7MTB - chains H and L of the 4 polymer chains in the assembly; structure by electron microscopy, 4.00 A resolution.

Chain H:
Molecule: Fab6 heavy chain
From: Homo sapiens
Amino-acid sequence (234 residues; each row starts with the number of its first residue):
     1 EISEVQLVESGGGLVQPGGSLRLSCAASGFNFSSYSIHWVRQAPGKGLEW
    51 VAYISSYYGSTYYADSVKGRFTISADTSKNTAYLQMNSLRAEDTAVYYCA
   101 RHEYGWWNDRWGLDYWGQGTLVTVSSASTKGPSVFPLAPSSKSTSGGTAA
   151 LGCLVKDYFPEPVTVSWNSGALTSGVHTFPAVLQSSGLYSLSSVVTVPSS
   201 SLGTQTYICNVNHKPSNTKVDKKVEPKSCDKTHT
Unresolved in the structure: 1-3, 229-234
Disulfides: Cys25-Cys99, Cys153-Cys209

Chain L:
Molecule: Fab6 light chain
From: Homo sapiens
Amino-acid sequence (216 residues; numbered 1 to 216; the number before each row is that of its first residue):
     1 SDIQMTQSPSSLSASVGDRVTITCRASQSVSSAVAWYQQKPGKAPKLLIY
    51 SASSLYSGVPSRFSGSRSGTDFTLTISSLQPEDFATYYCQQSSWYGPFTF
   101 GQGTKVEIKRTVAAPSVFIFPPSDSQLKSGTASVVCLLNNFYPREAKVQW
   151 KVDNALQSGNSQESVTEQDSKDSTYSLSSTLTLSKADYEKHKVYACEVTH
   201 QGLSSPVTKSFNRGEC
Unresolved in the structure: 1, 216
Disulfides: Cys24-Cys89, Cys136-Cys196

How chain H and chain L interact:
Pairs across the interface - 89 pairs, chain H then chain L:
  His38(H) - Phe98(L)
  Gln42(H) - Gln39(L)
  Gln42(H) - Lys43(L)  hydrogen bond (side chain-backbone)
  Gln42(H) - Pro45(L)
  Lys46(H) - Gln39(L)
  Gly47(H) - Tyr88(L)
  Leu48(H) - Gln39(L)
  Leu48(H) - Pro45(L)  hydrophobic
  Leu48(H) - Phe100(L)
  Glu49(H) - Phe100(L)
  Trp50(H) - Pro97(L)  hydrophobic
  Trp50(H) - Phe98(L)
  Tyr53(H) - Trp94(L)
  Tyr62(H) - Asp2(L)
  Asp65(H) - Asp2(L)
  Tyr98(H) - Lys43(L)
  Tyr98(H) - Ala44(L)
  Tyr98(H) - Pro45(L)
  His102(H) - Phe98(L)
  Tyr104(H) - Trp94(L)
  Gly105(H) - Trp94(L)
  Asn108(H) - Trp94(L)
  Asn108(H) - Tyr95(L)  hydrogen bond
  Arg110(H) - Val30(L)
  Arg110(H) - Ser31(L)
  Arg110(H) - Ala33(L)
  Arg110(H) - Ser92(L)
  Arg110(H) - Ser93(L)
  Arg110(H) - Trp94(L)
  Arg110(H) - Tyr95(L)
  Trp111(H) - Tyr50(L)  hydrophobic
  Trp111(H) - Ser92(L)  hydrogen bond (backbone-side chain)
  Gly112(H) - Ala35(L)
  Gly112(H) - Tyr37(L)
  Gly112(H) - Tyr50(L)
  Gly112(H) - Gln90(L)
  Leu113(H) - Tyr37(L)  hydrogen bond (backbone-side chain)
  Leu113(H) - Leu47(L)
  Leu113(H) - Gln90(L)
  Asp114(H) - Leu47(L)
  Asp114(H) - Tyr56(L)  hydrogen bond (backbone-side chain)
  Tyr115(H) - Tyr56(L)  hydrogen bond
  Trp116(H) - Tyr37(L)
  Trp116(H) - Pro45(L)
  Trp116(H) - Phe100(L)  hydrophobic
  Gly117(H) - Ala44(L)
  Phe135(H) - Ser125(L)
  Phe135(H) - Gln126(L)
  Phe135(H) - Ser129(L)
  Pro136(H) - Ser123(L)  hydrogen bond (backbone-side chain)
  Leu137(H) - Phe120(L)  hydrophobic
  Leu137(H) - Val135(L)  hydrophobic
  Ala138(H) - Phe120(L)
  Ala138(H) - Pro121(L)
  Ser140(H) - Ile119(L)  hydrogen bond (side chain-backbone)
  Lys142(H) - Glu215(L)  salt bridge
  Ser143(H) - Ile119(L)
  Ser143(H) - Lys209(L)
  Ser143(H) - Ser210(L)  hydrogen bond (side chain-backbone)
  Thr144(H) - Val117(L)  hydrogen bond (side chain-backbone)
  Thr144(H) - Phe118(L)
  Thr144(H) - Lys209(L)  hydrogen bond
  Thr148(H) - Phe118(L)
  Ala150(H) - Phe118(L)  hydrophobic
  Ala150(H) - Phe120(L)
  Ala150(H) - Leu137(L)  hydrophobic
  Leu154(H) - Ser133(L)
  Lys156(H) - Thr131(L)  hydrogen bond
  Gly175(H) - Lys171(L)
  His177(H) - Asn139(L)  hydrogen bond
  His177(H) - Asn140(L)
  His177(H) - Asp169(L)  salt bridge
  His177(H) - Lys171(L)
  His177(H) - Ser176(L)
  Phe179(H) - Leu137(L)  hydrophobic
  Phe179(H) - Ser164(L)
  Phe179(H) - Thr166(L)
  Phe179(H) - Ser176(L)
  Phe179(H) - Leu177(L)
  Phe179(H) - Ser178(L)
  Pro180(H) - Ser164(L)  hydrogen bond (backbone-side chain)
  Pro180(H) - Val165(L)
  Val182(H) - Glu163(L)
  Val194(H) - Phe120(L)  hydrophobic
  Val194(H) - Leu137(L)  hydrophobic
  Thr196(H) - Asn139(L)  hydrogen bond
  Lys222(H) - Ser125(L)  hydrogen bond
  Lys227(H) - Glu215(L)
  Ser228(H) - Glu215(L)
Other interface residues (no listed pair), chain H (53 interface residues in all): Val40, Trp107, Asp109, Pro139, Ala149, Leu151, Thr178, Ser192
Other interface residues (no listed pair), chain L (54 interface residues in all): Ser32, Ser51, Gln162, Phe211, Gly214

Overview:
The interface between chain H and chain L involves 53 residues on one side and 54 on the other, with 16
hydrogen bonds and 2 salt bridges. Polar pairs include Lys142(H)-Glu215(L), His177(H)-Asp169(L) and
Gln42(H)-Lys43(L).
Chain H is Fab6 heavy chain and chain L is Fab6 light chain, both from Homo sapiens; the structure, Rhodopsin
kinase (GRK1)-S5E/S488E/T489E in complex with rhodopsin and Fab6, was determined by electron microscopy (same
publication as 7MT8, 7MT9 and 7MTA).
